PDB entry 8UNF | electron microscopy, 3.15 A resolution | chains I and A of the 10 polymer chains in the assembly

Chain I:
Molecule: template DNA
Sequence (24 nucleotides; row label = number of the first residue in the row):
     7 TTTTTATGTACTCGTAGTGTCTGC

Chain A:
Molecule: Sliding-clamp-loader small subunit
Source organism: Tequatrovirus T4
UniProt: P04527 (LOADS_BPT4); numbering as in UniProt (aligned over 1-187)
Amino-acid sequence (187 residues; numbered 1 to 187; the number before each row is that of its first residue):
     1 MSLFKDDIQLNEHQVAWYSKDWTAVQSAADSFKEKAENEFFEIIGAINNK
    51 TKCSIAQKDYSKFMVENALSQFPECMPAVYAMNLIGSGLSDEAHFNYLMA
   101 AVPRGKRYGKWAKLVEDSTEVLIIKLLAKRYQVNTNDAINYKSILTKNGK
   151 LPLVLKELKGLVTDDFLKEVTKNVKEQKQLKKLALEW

Interface between chain I and chain A:
Pairs across the interface (15):
  DT7(I) - Tyr108(A)  base contact
  DT8(I) - Phe41(A)  hydrogen bond to the base
  DT8(I) - Tyr108(A)  base contact
  DT8(I) - Gly109(A)  sugar contact
  DT9(I) - Asn38(A)  base contact
  DT9(I) - Phe40(A)  base contact
  DT9(I) - Phe41(A)  base contact
  DT9(I) - Gly109(A)  phosphate contact
  DT9(I) - Lys110(A)  hydrogen bond to the phosphate
  DT10(I) - Met64(A)  phosphate contact
  DT10(I) - Lys110(A)  salt bridge to the phosphate
  DT10(I) - Lys113(A)  salt bridge to the phosphate
  DT11(I) - Phe63(A)  stacking on the base
  DT11(I) - Met64(A)  phosphate contact
  DT21(I) - Gln26(A)  phosphate contact
Interface residues without a listed pair, chain A (12 interface residues in all): Gly45, Trp111

In short:
Chain I and chain A form an interface of 6 and 12 residues respectively; the contacts include 2 hydrogen
bonds, 2 salt bridges and 1 aromatic stacking contact. Polar pairs include DT8(I)-Phe41(A), DT9(I)-Lys110(A)
and DT10(I)-Lys110(A).
Chain I is template DNA and chain A is Sliding-clamp-loader small subunit (Tequatrovirus T4); the structure,
Cryo-EM structure of T4 Bacteriophage Clamp Loader with Sliding Clamp and DNA, was determined by electron
microscopy, deposited together with 8UH7, 8UK9 and 8UNH.
